Entry 1THP (X-ray diffraction, 2.10 A resolution); this record covers chains A and B.

== Chain A ==
Name: Protein (thrombin light chain)
From: Homo sapiens
Reference sequence: P00734 (THRB_HUMAN); aligned to UniProt positions 336-349 over residues 1-14 (the alignment contains insertions or deletions, so no single offset holds)
Chain sequence (36 residues; numbered 1 to 14 plus 22 insertion-coded residues; the number before each row is that of its first residue; a row labelled like 14A-14N holds insertion residues (14A, then the next letters in order)):
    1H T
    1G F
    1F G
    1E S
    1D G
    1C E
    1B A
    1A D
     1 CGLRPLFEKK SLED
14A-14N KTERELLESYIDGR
Not modelled in the structure: 1H, 1G, 1F, 1E, 1D, 1C, 14L-14N

== Chain B ==
Name: Protein (thrombin heavy chain)
From: Homo sapiens
Notes: EC 3.4.21.5
Reference sequence: P00734 (THRB_HUMAN); aligned to UniProt positions 364-620 over residues 16-245 (the alignment contains insertions or deletions, so no single offset holds)
Chain sequence (259 residues; each row starts with the number of its first residue; note: 4 numbers in that range are skipped by the numbering (no residue carries them; nothing is unmodelled there); a row labelled like 60A-60I holds insertion residues (60A, then the next letters in order)):
    16 IVEGSDAEIG MSPWQVMLFR K
   36A S
    37 PQELLCGASL ISDRWVLTAA HCLL
60A-60I YPPWDKNFT
    61 ENDLLVRIGK HSRTRYE
   77A R
    78 NIEKISMLEK IYIHPRYNWR
   97A E
    98 NLDRDIALMK LKKPVAFSDY IHPVCLPDRE TA
129A-129C ASL
   130 LQAGYKGRVT GWGNLKE
146A-146H TWTANVGK
   150 GQPSVLQVVN LPIVERPVCK DSTRIRITDN MFCAG
  184A Y
   185 KP
186A-186D DEGK
   187 RGDACEGDSG GPFVMKSP
204A-204B FN
   205 NRWYQMGIVS WGE
   219 GCD
  221A R
   222 DGKPGFYTHV FRLKKWIQKV IDQFGE
Not modelled in the structure: 146A-146H, 246-247
Cystine bridges: Cys-42/Cys-58, Cys-168/Cys-182, Cys-191/Cys-220
Covalently attached groups: compound 0G6 linked to His-57, Ser-195
Construct notes: engineered mutation Pro-225 (Tyr in P00734)
Small-molecule neighbours: 0G6 (D-phenylalanyl-N-[(2S,3S)-6-{[amino(iminio)methyl]amino}-1-chloro-2-hydroxyhexan-3-yl]-L-prolinamide): Cys-42, Tyr-60A, Trp-60D, Glu-97A, Asn-98, Leu-99, Ile-174, Asp-189, Ala-190, Cys-191, Glu-192, Gly-193, Asp-194, Val-213, Ser-214, Trp-215, Gly-216, Glu-217, Gly-219, Cys-220, Asp-221, Gly-226, Phe-227
Reported in the primary citation:
  - conformationally variable residues: Lys-224
  - mutagenesis - Y225P: abolished binding to Na+
  - mutagenesis - Y225P: decreased catalytic activity
  - catalytic residues: Ser-195 (citing earlier work)

== How chain A and chain B interact ==
Cross-chain cystine bridges: Cys-1(A)/Cys-122(B)
Pairs across the interface (57; chain A residue first):
  Cys-1(A) with Pro-120(B); Val-121(B); Cys-122(B), disulfide; Arg-206(B), hydrogen bond (backbone-side chain)
  Asp-1A(A) with Phe-114(B); His-119(B), salt bridge; Pro-120(B)
  Ala-1B(A) with Arg-206(B)
  Gly-2(A) with Trp-29(B); Pro-120(B), hydrogen bond (backbone-backbone); Cys-122(B), hydrogen bond (backbone-side chain); Asn-205(B); Arg-206(B); Trp-207(B), hydrogen bond (backbone-backbone)
  Leu-3(A) with Asn-205(B); Arg-206(B)
  Arg-4(A) with Gly-25(B); Met-26(B), hydrogen bond (side chain-backbone); Pro-28(B); Trp-29(B); Arg-137(B); Trp-207(B)
  Pro-5(A) with Ser-115(B); Asp-116(B); His-119(B)
  Leu-6(A) with Asp-116(B); Tyr-117(B), hydrophobic
  Phe-7(A) with Ile-24(B); Gly-25(B); Met-26(B), hydrophobic
  Glu-8(A) with Lys-202(B), salt bridge; Asn-205(B); Trp-207(B), hydrogen bond
  Asp-14(A) with Glu-23(B); Met-26(B); Arg-137(B), salt bridge; Trp-207(B)
  Lys-14A(A) with Glu-23(B), hydrogen bond (backbone-side chain)
  Thr-14B(A) with Arg-137(B), hydrogen bond; Asn-159(B), hydrogen bond
  Glu-14C(A) with Arg-137(B); Lys-202(B), salt bridge; Trp-207(B)
  Glu-14E(A) with Lys-135(B); Asn-159(B), hydrogen bond; Tyr-184A(B), hydrogen bond
  Leu-14F(A) with Lys-135(B); Gly-136(B); Asn-159(B); Trp-207(B), hydrophobic
  Ser-14I(A) with Gly-133(B); Tyr-134(B); Lys-135(B), hydrogen bond (side chain-backbone)
  Tyr-14J(A) with Tyr-134(B), hydrophobic; Met-201(B); Lys-202(B), hydrogen bond (side chain-backbone); Pro-204(B)
Other interface residues (no listed pair), chain A (19 interface residues in all): Leu-14G
Other interface residues (no listed pair), chain B (28 interface residues in all): Leu-129C

== Summary ==
19 residues of chain A face 28 of chain B across their interface; the contacts include 1 disulfide bond, 13
hydrogen bonds and 4 salt bridges. Polar contacts include Asp-1A(A)/His-119(B), Glu-8(A)/Lys-202(B) and
Asp-14(A)/Arg-137(B). Compound 0G6 is covalently linked to Ser-195(B). The paper reports the catalytic residue
Ser-195(B); Y225P of chain B abolishes binding to Na+.
Here chain A is Protein (thrombin light chain) and chain B is Protein (thrombin heavy chain), both from Homo
sapiens. Entry 1THP (Structure of human alpha-thrombin Y225P mutant bound to D-phe-pro-arg-chloromethylketone)
was determined by X-ray diffraction, deposited together with 2THF and 1B7X.
